Entry 8T1D (electron microscopy, 3.35 A resolution); this record covers chains A and B of the 4 polymer chains in the assembly.

== Chain A (and B) ==
Protein: Transient receptor potential cation channel subfamily V member 4/Enhanced green fluorescent protein chimera
From: Homo sapiens
Notes: chain B of this document is another copy of the same molecule, construct and numbering; everything in this record applies to it too
Reference sequence: chimeric construct of Q9HBA0, C5MKY7: residues 1-871 from Q9HBA0 (TRPV4_HUMAN) positions 1-871 (same numbers); residues 882-1119 from C5MKY7 positions 2-239 (UniProt number = residue number - 880)
Chain sequence (1132 residues; row label = number of the first residue in the row):
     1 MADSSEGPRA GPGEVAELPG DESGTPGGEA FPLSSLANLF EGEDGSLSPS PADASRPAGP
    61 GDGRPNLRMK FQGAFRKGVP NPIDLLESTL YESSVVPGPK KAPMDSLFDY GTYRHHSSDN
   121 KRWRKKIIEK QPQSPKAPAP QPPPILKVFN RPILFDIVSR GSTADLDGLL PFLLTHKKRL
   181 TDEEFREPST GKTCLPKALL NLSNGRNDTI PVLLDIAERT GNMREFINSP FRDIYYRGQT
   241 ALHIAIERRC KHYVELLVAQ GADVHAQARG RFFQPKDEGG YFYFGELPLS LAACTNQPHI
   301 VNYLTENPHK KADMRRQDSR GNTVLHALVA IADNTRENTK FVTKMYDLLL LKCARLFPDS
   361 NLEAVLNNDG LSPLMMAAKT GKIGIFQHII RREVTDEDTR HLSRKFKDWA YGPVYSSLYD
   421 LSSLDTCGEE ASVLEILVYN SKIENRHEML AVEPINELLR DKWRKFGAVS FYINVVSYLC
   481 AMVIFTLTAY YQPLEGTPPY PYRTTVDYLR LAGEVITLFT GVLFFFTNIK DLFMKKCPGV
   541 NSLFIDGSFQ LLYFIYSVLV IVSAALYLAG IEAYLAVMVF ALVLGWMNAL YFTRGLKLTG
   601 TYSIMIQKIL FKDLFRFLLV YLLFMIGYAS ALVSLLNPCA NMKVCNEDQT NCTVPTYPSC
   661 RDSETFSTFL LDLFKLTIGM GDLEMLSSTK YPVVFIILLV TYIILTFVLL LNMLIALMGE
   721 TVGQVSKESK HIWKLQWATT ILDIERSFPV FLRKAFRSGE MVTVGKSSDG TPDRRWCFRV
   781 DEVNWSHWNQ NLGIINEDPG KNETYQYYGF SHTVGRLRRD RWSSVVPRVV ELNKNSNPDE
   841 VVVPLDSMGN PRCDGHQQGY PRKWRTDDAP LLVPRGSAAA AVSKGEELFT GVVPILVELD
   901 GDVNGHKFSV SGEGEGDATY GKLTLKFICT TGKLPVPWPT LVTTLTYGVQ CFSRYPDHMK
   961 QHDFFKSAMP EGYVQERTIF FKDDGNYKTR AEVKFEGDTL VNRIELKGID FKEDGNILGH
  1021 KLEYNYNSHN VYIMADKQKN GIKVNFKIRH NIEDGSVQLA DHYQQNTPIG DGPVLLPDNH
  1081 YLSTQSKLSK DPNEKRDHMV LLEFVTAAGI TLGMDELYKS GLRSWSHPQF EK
Disordered / not traced: 1-147, 642-653, 792-1132 (chain B: 1-147, 534-546, 642-653, 792-1132)
Sequence notes: linker (872-881); engineered mutation Lys1087 (Ala207 in C5MKY7); expression tag (1120-1132)
UniProt features mapped onto this chain:
  - region: His812 to Glu831 (Interaction with calmodulin and ITPR3)
  - motif: Gly679 to Asp682 (Selectivity filter)
  - binding site (ATP): Lys192, Lys197, Asn201, Tyr236 to Gln239, Arg248
  - binding site (a 1,2-diacyl-sn-glycero-3-phospho-(1D-myo-inositol-4,5-bisphosphate)): Arg249 to Lys251, Asn296 to His299, Lys344
  - binding site (Ca(2+)): Asp682
  - modified residue: Tyr110 (Phosphotyrosine), Tyr253 (Phosphotyrosine), Tyr805 (Phosphotyrosine), Ser824 (Phosphoserine)
Disulfides: Cys639-Cys660
Ligand contacts: 4a-PDD (XS9; (1aR,1bS,4aS,7aS,7bS,8R,9R,9aS)-9a-(decanoyloxy)-4a,7b-dihydroxy-3-(hydroxymethyl)-1,1,6,8-tetramethyl-5-oxo-1a,1b,4,4a,5,7a,7b,8,9,9a-decahydro-1H-cyclopropa[3,4]benzo[1,2-e]azulen-9-yl decanoate): Val469, Ser470, Asn474, Ser477, Tyr478, Ala481, Thr520, Leu523, Phe524, Thr527, Gln550, Tyr553, Tyr591, Phe592, Asp743, Ile744, Ser747, Phe748, Leu752
From the paper describing this entry:
  - binding site for 4a-PDD: Ser470, Asn474, Ser477, Phe524, Tyr553, Tyr591, Asp743, Ile744, Ser747, Phe748
  - mutagenesis - R316A: increased signaling

== Interface between chain A and chain B ==
Contacting residue pairs (62):
  Trp409(A) - Phe272(B)  hydrophobic
  Trp409(A) - Tyr281(B)  hydrophobic
  Ala410(A) - Arg248(B)
  Tyr411(A) - Glu247(B)
  Tyr411(A) - Phe272(B)  hydrophobic
  Tyr411(A) - Phe273(B)
  Tyr411(A) - Phe284(B)  hydrophobic
  Gly412(A) - Glu247(B)  hydrogen bond (backbone-side chain)
  Pro413(A) - Phe282(B)
  Val414(A) - Tyr281(B)
  Thr486(A) - Ser630(B)
  Ala489(A) - Ser634(B)
  Tyr490(A) - Val633(B)  hydrophobic
  Tyr490(A) - Ser634(B)
  Tyr490(A) - Arg661(B)  hydrogen bond (backbone-side chain)
  Tyr490(A) - Asp662(B)  hydrogen bond (side chain-backbone)
  Tyr490(A) - Phe666(B)  hydrophobic
  Tyr491(A) - Phe666(B)
  Leu494(A) - Lys690(B)
  Glu572(A) - Tyr691(B)  hydrogen bond (backbone-side chain)
  Ala573(A) - Tyr691(B)
  Leu575(A) - Ser634(B)
  Val579(A) - Ala631(B)  hydrophobic
  Val579(A) - Leu635(B)  hydrophobic
  Phe580(A) - Val694(B)  hydrophobic
  Phe580(A) - Leu698(B)  hydrophobic
  Leu582(A) - Ala631(B)  hydrophobic
  Val583(A) - Gly627(B)
  Val583(A) - Tyr628(B)  hydrophobic
  Val583(A) - Leu698(B)  hydrophobic
  Trp586(A) - Leu623(B)
  Trp586(A) - Gly627(B)
  Met587(A) - Tyr628(B)
  Ala589(A) - Leu623(B)  hydrophobic
  Leu590(A) - Val620(B)  hydrophobic
  Leu590(A) - Leu623(B)  hydrophobic
  Leu590(A) - Phe624(B)  hydrophobic
  Leu598(A) - Arg616(B)  hydrogen bond (backbone-side chain)
  Tyr602(A) - Arg616(B)
  Tyr602(A) - Phe617(B)
  Tyr602(A) - Val620(B)
  Tyr602(A) - Met713(B)
  Tyr602(A) - Leu717(B)  hydrophobic
  Met605(A) - Met713(B)  hydrophobic
  Ile606(A) - Met713(B)  hydrophobic
  Ile609(A) - Leu709(B)  hydrophobic
  Ile609(A) - Met713(B)  hydrophobic
  Leu610(A) - Leu705(B)  hydrophobic
  Leu614(A) - Leu709(B)  hydrophobic
  Lys675(A) - Gly681(B)  hydrogen bond (side chain-backbone)
  Met680(A) - Gly679(B)
  Gly723(A) - Glu720(B)
  Asp781(A) - Tyr281(B)
  Trp785(A) - Ile331(B)
  Trp785(A) - Asp333(B)
  Trp785(A) - Asn338(B)
  Trp785(A) - Phe341(B)
  Ser786(A) - Glu337(B)
  Asn789(A) - Arg249(B)  hydrogen bond (backbone-side chain)
  Asn789(A) - Thr295(B)  hydrogen bond (side chain-backbone)
  Gln790(A) - Arg249(B)
  Asn791(A) - Arg249(B)  hydrogen bond (backbone-side chain)
Interface residues without a listed pair, chain A (42 interface residues in all): Ala576, Thr593, Thr599, Gln724
Interface residues without a listed pair, chain B (51 interface residues in all): Gln239, His243, Leu291, Asn296, Lys612, Ile626, Pro638, Thr665, Asp682, Leu710, Ala716

== In short ==
42 residues of chain A face 51 of chain B across their interface; the contacts include 9 hydrogen bonds. Polar
contacts include Gly412(A)-Glu247(B), Tyr490(A)-Arg661(B) and Tyr490(A)-Asp662(B). Chain A binds 4a-PDD. The
paper reports a binding site for 4a-PDD at Ser470(A), Asn474(A) and Ser477(A) among others; R316A of chain A
increases signaling.
Both chains are Transient receptor potential cation channel subfamily V member 4/Enhanced green fluorescent
protein chimera (Homo sapiens). Entry 8T1D (Open-state cryo-EM structure of full-length human TRPV4 in complex
with agonist 4a-PDD) was determined by electron microscopy, deposited together with 8T1B, 8T1C, 8T1E and 8T1F.
